PDB entry 5LWI | electron microscopy, 3.20 A resolution | chains A and B of the 3 polymer chains in the assembly

Chain A:
Protein: VP1
Source organism: Israeli acute paralysis virus
Chain sequence (208 residues; each row starts with the number of its first residue):
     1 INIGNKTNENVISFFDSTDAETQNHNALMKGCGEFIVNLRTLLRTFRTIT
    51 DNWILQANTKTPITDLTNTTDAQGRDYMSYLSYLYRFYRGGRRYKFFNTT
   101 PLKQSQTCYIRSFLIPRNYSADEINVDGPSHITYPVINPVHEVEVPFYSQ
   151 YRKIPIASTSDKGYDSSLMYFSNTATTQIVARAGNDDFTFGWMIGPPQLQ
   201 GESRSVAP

Chain B:
Protein: Structural polyprotein
Source organism: Israeli acute paralysis virus
Chain sequence (236 residues; each row starts with the number of its first residue):
    22 SENSVETQEITTFHDVETPNRIDTPMAQDTSSARNMDDTHSIIQFLQRPV
    72 LIDNIEIIAGTTADANKPLSRYVLDQQNSQKYVRSWTLPSTVLRAGGKAQ
   122 KLANFKYLRCDVQVKLVLNANPFVAGRMYLAYSPYDDKVDTARSVLQTSR
   172 AGVTGYPGVELDFQLDNSVEMTIPYASFQEAYDLVTGTEDFVQLYLFPIT
   222 PVLGPKSESESSKVDISVYMWLSNISLVIPTYRINP

How chain A and chain B interact:
Residue-residue contacts - 40 pairs, chain A then chain B:
  Asn5(A) - Gln185(B)
  Asn5(A) - Leu186(B)
  Lys6(A) - Leu186(B)
  Asp71(A) - Arg164(B)  hydrogen bond (backbone-side chain)
  Ser82(A) - Arg164(B)  hydrogen bond
  Tyr83(A) - Arg164(B)
  Arg86(A) - Ser154(B)  hydrogen bond
  Arg86(A) - Pro155(B)  hydrogen bond (side chain-backbone)
  Arg86(A) - Val160(B)
  Arg86(A) - Arg164(B)
  Arg86(A) - Tyr177(B)
  Phe87(A) - Tyr156(B)  hydrophobic
  Phe87(A) - Ala197(B)
  Tyr151(A) - Phe199(B)  hydrophobic
  Tyr151(A) - Gln200(B)
  Arg152(A) - Glu201(B)  salt bridge
  Lys153(A) - Ser198(B)
  Lys153(A) - Phe199(B)
  Pro155(A) - Phe199(B)  hydrophobic
  Ile156(A) - Val160(B)
  Ala157(A) - Lys159(B)
  Ala157(A) - Val160(B)
  Ala157(A) - Asp161(B)
  Trp192(A) - Tyr153(B)  hydrophobic
  Trp192(A) - Pro155(B)
  Trp192(A) - Pro195(B)  hydrophobic
  Trp192(A) - Ala197(B)  hydrophobic
  Met193(A) - Pro178(B)
  Ile194(A) - Gly176(B)
  Ile194(A) - Tyr177(B)
  Gly195(A) - Gly176(B)  hydrogen bond (backbone-backbone)
  Gly195(A) - Tyr177(B)
  Pro196(A) - Thr169(B)  hydrogen bond (backbone-side chain)
  Pro196(A) - Gly173(B)
  Pro197(A) - Ala163(B)
  Pro197(A) - Thr169(B)
  Gln198(A) - Val94(B)  hydrogen bond (side chain-backbone)
  Gln198(A) - Gln168(B)  hydrogen bond (side chain-backbone)
  Gln198(A) - Thr169(B)
  Gln198(A) - Ser170(B)

Summary:
The interface between chain A and chain B involves 20 residues on one side and 25 on the other; the contacts
include 8 hydrogen bonds and 1 salt bridge. Polar pairs include Arg152(A)-Glu201(B), Asp71(A)-Arg164(B) and
Ser82(A)-Arg164(B).
Here chain A is VP1 and chain B is Structural polyprotein, both from Israeli acute paralysis virus. Entry 5LWI
(Israeli acute paralysis virus heated to 63 degree - empty particle) was determined by electron microscopy
(same publication as 5LWG).
